PDB entry 5Y5X | electron microscopy, 5.00 A resolution (low resolution: residue-level contacts below are approximate; hydrogen-bond / salt-bridge calls are withheld) | chains A and D of the 26 polymer chains in the assembly

== Chain A ==
Protein: V-type ATP synthase alpha chain
Source organism: Thermus thermophilus HB8
Notes: EC 3.6.3.14
UniProtKB: Q56403 (VATA_THET8); residue numbers follow UniProt; this construct covers 1-578
Sequence (578 residues; row label = number of the first residue in the row):
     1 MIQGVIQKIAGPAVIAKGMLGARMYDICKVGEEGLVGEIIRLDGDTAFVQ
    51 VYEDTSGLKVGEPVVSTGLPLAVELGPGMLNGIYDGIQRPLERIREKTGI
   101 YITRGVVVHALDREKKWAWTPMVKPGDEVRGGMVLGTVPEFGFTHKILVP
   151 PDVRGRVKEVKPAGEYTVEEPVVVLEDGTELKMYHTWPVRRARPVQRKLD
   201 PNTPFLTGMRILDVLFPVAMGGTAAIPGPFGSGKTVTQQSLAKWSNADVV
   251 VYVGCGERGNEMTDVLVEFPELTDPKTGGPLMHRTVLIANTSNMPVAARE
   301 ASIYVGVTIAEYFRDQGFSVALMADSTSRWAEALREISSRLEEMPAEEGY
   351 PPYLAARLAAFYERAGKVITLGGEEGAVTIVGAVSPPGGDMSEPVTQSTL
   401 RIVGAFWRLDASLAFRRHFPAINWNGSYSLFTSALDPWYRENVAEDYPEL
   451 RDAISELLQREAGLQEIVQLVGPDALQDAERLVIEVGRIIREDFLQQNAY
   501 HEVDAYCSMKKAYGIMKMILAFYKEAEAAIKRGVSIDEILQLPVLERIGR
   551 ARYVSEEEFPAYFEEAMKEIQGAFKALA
Unresolved in the structure: 578
Ligand contacts: ADP (adenosine-5'-diphosphate): Pro229, Phe230, Gly231, Ser232, Gly233, Lys234, Thr235, Val236, Phe419, Pro420, Gln497, Asn498, Ala499

== Chain D ==
Protein: V-type ATP synthase beta chain
Source organism: Thermus thermophilus HB8
UniProtKB: Q56404 (VATB_THET8); residue numbers follow UniProt; this construct covers 1-478
Sequence (478 residues; row label = number of the first residue in the row):
     1 MDLLKKEYTGITYISGPLLFVENAKDLAYGAIVDIKDGTGRVRGGQVIEV
    51 SEEYAVIQVFEETTGLDLATTSVSLVEDVARLGVSKEMLGRRFNGIGKPI
   101 DGLPPITPEKRLPITGLPLNPVARRKPEQFIQTGISTIDVMNTLVRGQKL
   151 PIFSGSGLPANEIAAQIARQATVRPDLSGEGEKEEPFAVVFAAMGITQRE
   201 LSYFIQEFERTGALSRSVLFLNKADDPTIERILTPRMALTVAEYLAFEHD
   251 YHVLVILTDMTNYCEALREIGAAREEIPGRRGYPGYMYTDLATIYERAGV
   301 VEGKKGSVTQIPILSMPDDDRTHPIPDLTGYITEGQIQLSRELHRKGIYP
   351 PIDPLPSLSRLMNNGVGKGKTREDHKQVSDQLYSAYANGVDIRKLVAIIG
   401 EDALTENDRRYLQFADAFERFFINQGQQNRSIEESLQIAWALLSMLPQGE
   451 LKRISKDHIGKYYGQKLEEIWGAPQALD
Unresolved in the structure: 1-4, 464-478

== How chain A and chain D interact ==
Contacting residue pairs - 12 pairs, chain A then chain D:
  Ala22(A) - Leu66(D)
  Ala22(A) - Asp67(D)
  Arg23(A) - Leu66(D)
  Met24(A) - Thr64(D)
  Met24(A) - Gly65(D)
  Met24(A) - Leu66(D)
  Arg41(A) - Ile14(D)
  Leu42(A) - Tyr13(D)
  Leu42(A) - Ile14(D)
  Met344(A) - Ala272(D)
  Ala475(A) - Ala397(D)
  Ala475(A) - Ile398(D)
Also at the interface, not in a pair above, chain A (8 interface residues in all): Ala360
Also at the interface, not in a pair above, chain D (12 interface residues in all): Thr63, Leu68, Asp225

== Overview ==
8 residues of chain A face 12 of chain D across their interface. Chain A binds ADP.
Chain A is V-type ATP synthase alpha chain and chain D is V-type ATP synthase beta chain, both from Thermus
thermophilus HB8; the structure, V/A-type ATPase/synthase from Thermus thermophilus, rotational state 1, was
determined by electron microscopy (same publication as 5Y5Y, 5Y5Z and 5Y60).
